PDB entry 5FCU | X-ray diffraction, 1.85 A resolution | chains G and H of the 3 polymer chains in the assembly

Chain G:
Name: clade A/E 93TH057 HIV-1 gp120 core
Source organism: Human immunodeficiency virus 1
UniProt: A0A0M3KKW9 (A0A0M3KKW9_9HIV1); the author numbering skips numbers that UniProt does not, so the offset changes along the chain: 44-108 = UniProt 1-65; 182-252 = UniProt 66-136; 466-469 = UniProt 137-140
Sequence (169 residues; numbered 42 to 496; 286 numbers in that range are skipped by the numbering (no residue carries them; nothing is unmodelled there); the number before each row is that of its first residue):
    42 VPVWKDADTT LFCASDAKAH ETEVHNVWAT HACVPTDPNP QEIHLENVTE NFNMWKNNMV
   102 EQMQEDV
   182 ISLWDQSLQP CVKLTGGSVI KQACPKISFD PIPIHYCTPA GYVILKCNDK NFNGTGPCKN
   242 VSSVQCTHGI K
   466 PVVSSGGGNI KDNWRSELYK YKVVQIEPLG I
Disordered / not traced: 42-44, 58-70, 182-211, 466-479, 492-496
Sequence notes: expression tag (42-43, 470-496)
Cystine bridges: Cys54-Cys74, Cys218-Cys247, Cys228-Cys239
Covalently attached groups: N-acetylglucosamine (NAG) linked to Asn234
Reported in the primary citation:
  - conformationally variable residues (order/disorder transition): Ala58 to Ala70, Asn98 to Val108

Chain H:
Name: JR4 fab heavy chain
Source organism: Macaca mulatta
Notes: antibody fragment or engineered binder
Sequence (233 residues; each row starts with the number of its first residue; a row labelled like 82A-82C holds insertion residues (82A, then the next letters in order); numbers below 1 keep their minus sign (His-1 is residue -1)):
    -1 HSEVQLVESG PGLVKPLETL SLTCAVPGGS IRRNYWSWIR QPPGKGLEWI GHSY
   52A G
    53 SGGSTNYNPS LESRVTLSVD TSKNLFSLKL
82A-82C TSV
    83 TAADTAVYYC ARTVWYYT
100A-100F SGTHYF
   101 DHWGQGVLVT VSSASTKGPS VFPLAPSSRS TSESTAALGC LVKDYFPEPV TVSWNSGSLT
   161 SGVHTFPAVL QSSGLYSLSS VVTVPSSSLG TQTYVCNVNH KPSNTKVDKR VEIKTCGGGS
   221 K
Disordered / not traced: -1 to 0, 129-131, 187-189, 214-221
Cystine bridges: Cys22-Cys92, Cys140-Cys196

Chain G / chain H interface:
Residue-residue contacts - 41 pairs, chain G then chain H:
  Thr51(G) - Arg30(H)
  Thr51(G) - Arg31(H)
  Thr51(G) - Tyr52(H)  hydrogen bond (backbone-side chain)
  Thr51(G) - Ser53(H)  hydrogen bond
  Leu52(G) - Arg31(H)
  Leu52(G) - Tyr52(H)
  Phe53(G) - Arg31(H)
  Phe53(G) - Tyr52(H)
  Phe53(G) - Trp97(H)
  Phe53(G) - Tyr98(H)  hydrophobic
  Cys54(G) - Arg31(H)  hydrogen bond
  Ala55(G) - Tyr98(H)
  His72(G) - Glu1(H)
  His72(G) - Val2(H)
  His72(G) - Arg94(H)  hydrogen bond (backbone-side chain)
  His72(G) - His102(H)
  Ala73(G) - Gly27(H)
  Ala73(G) - Asn32(H)  hydrogen bond (backbone-side chain)
  Cys74(G) - Arg94(H)  hydrogen bond (backbone-side chain)
  Val75(G) - Asn32(H)
  Val75(G) - Arg94(H)
  Val75(G) - Val96(H)  hydrophobic
  Val75(G) - Tyr98(H)
  Pro76(G) - Tyr98(H)  hydrogen bond (backbone-side chain)
  Pro76(G) - Tyr100E(H)
  Pro76(G) - Asp101(H)
  Thr77(G) - Tyr98(H)
  Asp78(G) - Tyr98(H)  hydrogen bond (backbone-side chain)
  Asp78(G) - Ser100A(H)  hydrogen bond
  Pro79(G) - Thr100C(H)
  Asn80(G) - Ser100A(H)  hydrogen bond (backbone-side chain)
  Asp107(G) - Arg31(H)  salt bridge
  Tyr217(G) - Arg31(H)
  Pro220(G) - Tyr33(H)
  Pro220(G) - Tyr52(H)  hydrophobic
  Ala221(G) - Tyr33(H)  hydrogen bond (backbone-side chain)
  Ala221(G) - Ser56(H)
  Gln246(G) - Tyr98(H)
  Gln246(G) - Tyr99(H)
  Gln246(G) - Thr100(H)  hydrogen bond
  Cys247(G) - Tyr98(H)  hydrophobic
Also at the interface, not in a pair above, chain G (21 interface residues in all): Cys218
Also at the interface, not in a pair above, chain H (22 interface residues in all): Ser28

In short:
21 residues of chain G face 22 of chain H across their interface, with 12 hydrogen bonds and 1 salt bridge.
Polar pairs include Asp107(G)-Arg31(H), Thr51(G)-Tyr52(H) and Thr51(G)-Ser53(H). The paper reports
conformational variability at Ala58(G) and Asn98(G).
Here chain G is clade A/E 93TH057 HIV-1 gp120 core (Human immunodeficiency virus 1) and chain H is JR4 fab
heavy chain (Macaca mulatta). Entry 5FCU (Crystal structure of the inner domain of clade A/E HIV-1 GP120 in
complex with the adcc-potent ...) was determined by X-ray diffraction together with 4YBL and 4YC2 from the
same study.
